PDB entry 1NH0 | X-ray diffraction, 1.03 A resolution | chains B and I of the 4 polymer chains in the assembly

== Chain B ==
Molecule: Protease retropepsin
From: Human immunodeficiency virus 1
Notes: EC 3.4.23.16
UniProt: P03367 (POL_HV1BR); residues 1-99 here correspond to UniProt positions 69-167 (UniProt number = residue number + 68)
Sequence (99 residues; numbered 1 to 99; the number before each row is that of its first residue):
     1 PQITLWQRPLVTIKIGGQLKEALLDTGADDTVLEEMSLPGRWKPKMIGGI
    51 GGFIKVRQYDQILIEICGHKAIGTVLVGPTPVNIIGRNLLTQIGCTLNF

== Chain I ==
Molecule: peptidomimetic inhibitor KI2-PHE-GLU-GLU-NH2
Sequence (5 residues; each row starts with the number of its first residue):
     1 XFEEX
Modified residues: KI2 (3-benzyloxycarbonylamino-2-hydroxy-4-phenyl-butyric acid) at position 1; NH2 (amino group) at position 5

== Chain B / chain I interface ==
Residue-residue contacts (20):
  Arg8(B) with Phe2(I); Glu4(I), salt bridge
  Leu23(B) with Phe2(I), hydrophobic
  Asp25(B) with KI2_1(I); Phe2(I), hydrogen bond (side chain-backbone)
  Gly27(B) with KI2_1(I)
  Ala28(B) with KI2_1(I)
  Asp30(B) with KI2_1(I)
  Val32(B) with KI2_1(I)
  Ile47(B) with KI2_1(I)
  Gly48(B) with KI2_1(I)
  Gly49(B) with KI2_1(I)
  Ile50(B) with KI2_1(I); Phe2(I); Glu3(I)
  Leu76(B) with KI2_1(I)
  Pro81(B) with Phe2(I), hydrophobic
  Val82(B) with Phe2(I), hydrophobic
  Ile84(B) with KI2_1(I); Phe2(I), hydrophobic
Other interface residues (no listed pair), chain B (17 interface residues in all): Asp29, Thr31

== Overview ==
The interface between chain B and chain I involves 17 residues on one side and 4 on the other, with 1 hydrogen
bond and 1 salt bridge. Polar pairs include Arg8(B)-Glu4(I) and Asp25(B)-Phe2(I).
Chain B is Protease retropepsin (Human immunodeficiency virus 1) and chain I is peptidomimetic inhibitor
KI2-PHE-GLU-GLU-NH2; the structure, 1.03 A structure of HIV-1 protease: inhibitor binding inside and outside
the active site, was determined by X-ray diffraction.
